Entry 7BR7 (electron microscopy, 4.30 A resolution (low resolution: residue-level contacts below are approximate; hydrogen-bond / salt-bridge calls are withheld)); this record covers chains S and x of the 21 polymer chains in the assembly.

# Chain S (and x)
Name: Major capsid protein
From: Epstein-Barr virus (strain B95-8)
Notes: chain x of this document is another copy of the same molecule, construct and numbering; everything in this record applies to it too
UniProt: P03226 (MCP_EBVB9); numbering as in UniProt (aligned over 1-1381)
Amino-acid sequence (1381 residues; numbered 1 to 1381; the number before each row is that of its first residue):
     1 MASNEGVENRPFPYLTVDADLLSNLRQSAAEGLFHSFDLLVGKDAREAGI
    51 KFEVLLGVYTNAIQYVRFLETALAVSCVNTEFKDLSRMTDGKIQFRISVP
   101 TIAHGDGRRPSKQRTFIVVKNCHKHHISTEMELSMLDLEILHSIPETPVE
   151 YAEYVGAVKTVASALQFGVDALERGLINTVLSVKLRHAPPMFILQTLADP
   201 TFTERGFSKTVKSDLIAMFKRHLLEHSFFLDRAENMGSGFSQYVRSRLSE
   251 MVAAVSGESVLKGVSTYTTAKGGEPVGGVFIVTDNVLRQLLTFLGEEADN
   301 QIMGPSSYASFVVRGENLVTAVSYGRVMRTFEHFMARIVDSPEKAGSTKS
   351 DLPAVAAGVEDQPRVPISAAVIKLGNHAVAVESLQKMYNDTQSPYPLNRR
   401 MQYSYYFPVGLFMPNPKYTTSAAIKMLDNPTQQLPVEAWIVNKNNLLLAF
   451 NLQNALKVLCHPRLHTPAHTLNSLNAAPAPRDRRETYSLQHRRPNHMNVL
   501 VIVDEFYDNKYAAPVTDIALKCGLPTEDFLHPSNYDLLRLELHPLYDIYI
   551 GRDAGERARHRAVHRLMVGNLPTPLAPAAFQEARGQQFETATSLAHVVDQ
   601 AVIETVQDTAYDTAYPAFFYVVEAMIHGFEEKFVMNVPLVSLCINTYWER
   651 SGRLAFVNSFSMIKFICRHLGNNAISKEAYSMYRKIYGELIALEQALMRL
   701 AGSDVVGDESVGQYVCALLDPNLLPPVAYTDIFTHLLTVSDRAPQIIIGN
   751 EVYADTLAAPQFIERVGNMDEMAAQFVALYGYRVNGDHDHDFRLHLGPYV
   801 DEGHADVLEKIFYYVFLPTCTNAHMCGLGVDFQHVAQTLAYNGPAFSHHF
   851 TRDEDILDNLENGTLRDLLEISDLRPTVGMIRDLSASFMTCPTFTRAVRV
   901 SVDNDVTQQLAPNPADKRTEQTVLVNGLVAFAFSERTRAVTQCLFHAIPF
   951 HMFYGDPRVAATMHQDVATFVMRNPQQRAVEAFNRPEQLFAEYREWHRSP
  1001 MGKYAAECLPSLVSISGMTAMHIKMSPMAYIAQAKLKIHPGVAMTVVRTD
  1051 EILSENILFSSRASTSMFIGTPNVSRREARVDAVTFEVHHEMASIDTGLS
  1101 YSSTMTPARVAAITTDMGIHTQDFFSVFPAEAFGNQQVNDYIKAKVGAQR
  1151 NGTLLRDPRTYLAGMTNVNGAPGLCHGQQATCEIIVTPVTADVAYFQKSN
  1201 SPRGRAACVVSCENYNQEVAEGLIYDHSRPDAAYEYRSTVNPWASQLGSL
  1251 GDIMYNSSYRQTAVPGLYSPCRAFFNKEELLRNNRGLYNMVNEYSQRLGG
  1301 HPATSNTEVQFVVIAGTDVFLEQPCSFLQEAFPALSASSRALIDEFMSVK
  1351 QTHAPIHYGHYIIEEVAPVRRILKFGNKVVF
Disordered / not traced: 1-4, 345-363, 1149-1177, 1299-1300 (chain x: 1-27, 1149-1177)

# How chain S and chain x interact
Pairs across the interface (80):
  Val7(S) - Ile117(x)
  Val7(S) - Val119(x)
  Glu8(S) - Lys92(x)
  Glu8(S) - Gln94(x)
  Glu8(S) - Arg326(x)
  Asn9(S) - Ile117(x)
  Phe12(S) - Phe334(x)
  Pro13(S) - Phe334(x)
  Pro13(S) - Arg337(x)
  Pro13(S) - Ile338(x)
  Tyr14(S) - Gln94(x)
  Tyr14(S) - Arg96(x)
  Leu15(S) - His333(x)
  Leu15(S) - Ala354(x)
  Leu15(S) - Val355(x)
  Thr16(S) - Gly346(x)
  Thr16(S) - Ser347(x)
  Thr16(S) - Thr348(x)
  Val17(S) - Val260(x)
  Val17(S) - Val355(x)
  Asp18(S) - Lys262(x)
  Asp18(S) - Thr348(x)
  Ala19(S) - Ser259(x)
  Ala19(S) - Lys262(x)
  Asp20(S) - Glu258(x)
  Leu21(S) - Phe95(x)
  Leu21(S) - Ile97(x)
  Leu21(S) - Val260(x)
  Leu21(S) - Leu1099(x)
  Leu22(S) - Ile97(x)
  Leu22(S) - Ser98(x)
  Leu22(S) - Val99(x)
  Leu22(S) - Pro100(x)
  Ser23(S) - Glu258(x)
  Asn24(S) - Thr203(x)
  Asn24(S) - Tyr1288(x)
  Leu25(S) - Ile97(x)
  Leu25(S) - Phe116(x)
  Leu25(S) - Leu1099(x)
  Arg26(S) - Arg114(x)
  Gln27(S) - Thr203(x)
  Gln27(S) - Glu204(x)
  Gln27(S) - Gly206(x)
  Gln27(S) - Phe207(x)
  Ala29(S) - Phe116(x)
  Glu31(S) - Gly1286(x)
  Glu31(S) - Leu1287(x)
  Glu31(S) - Tyr1288(x)
  Leu33(S) - Leu1099(x)
  Leu33(S) - Ser1100(x)
  Leu33(S) - Tyr1101(x)
  Leu33(S) - Tyr1288(x)
  Leu33(S) - Asn1292(x)
  Phe34(S) - Leu1099(x)
  Ser36(S) - Val119(x)
  Phe37(S) - Phe116(x)
  Phe37(S) - Ile117(x)
  Phe37(S) - Val118(x)
  Asp38(S) - Thr115(x)
  Asp38(S) - Phe116(x)
  Asp38(S) - Ile117(x)
  Leu39(S) - Thr115(x)
  Leu39(S) - Phe116(x)
  Leu40(S) - Gln113(x)
  Leu40(S) - Arg114(x)
  Leu40(S) - Thr115(x)
  Leu40(S) - Ile117(x)
  Val41(S) - Lys112(x)
  Val41(S) - Arg114(x)
  Gly42(S) - Lys112(x)
  Ala45(S) - Arg96(x)
  Ala45(S) - Gln113(x)
  Arg46(S) - Arg96(x)
  Ile140(S) - Arg87(x)
  Thr147(S) - Val312(x)
  Pro148(S) - Leu318(x)
  Val149(S) - Asp84(x)
  Val149(S) - Val313(x)
  Glu153(S) - Arg87(x)
  Lys344(S) - Leu141(x)
Interface residues without a listed pair, chain S (44 interface residues in all): Gly6, Ser28, Gly32, Glu47, Glu146, Ala152
Interface residues without a listed pair, chain x (54 interface residues in all): Lys83, Lys120, His142, Tyr154, Arg205, Gly263, Asn1289

# In short
The interface between chain S and chain x involves 44 residues on one side and 54 on the other.
Both chains are Major capsid protein (Epstein-Barr virus (strain B95-8)). Entry 7BR7 (Epstein-Barr virus, C1
portal-proximal penton vertex, CATC binding) was determined by electron microscopy, deposited together with
7BQT, 7BQX, 7BR8 and 7BSI.
